Entry 1LOA (X-ray diffraction, 2.20 A resolution); this record covers chains A and B of the 4 polymer chains in the assembly.

== Chain A ==
Molecule: Legume isolectin I (alpha chain)
Organism: Lathyrus ochrus
UniProtKB: P04122 (LECB_LATOC); residues 1-181 here = UniProt positions 1-181
Sequence (181 residues; numbered 1 to 181; the number before each row is that of its first residue):
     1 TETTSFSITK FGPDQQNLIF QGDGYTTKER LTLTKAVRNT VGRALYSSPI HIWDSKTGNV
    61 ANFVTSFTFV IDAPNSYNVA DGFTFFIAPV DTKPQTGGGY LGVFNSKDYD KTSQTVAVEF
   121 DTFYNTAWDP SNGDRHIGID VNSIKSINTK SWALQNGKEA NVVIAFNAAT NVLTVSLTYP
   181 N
Not modelled in the structure: 181
Differences from the reference sequence: conflict Ala153 (Lys in P04122)
Curated features (UniProtKB/Swiss-Prot):
  - binding site (Mn(2+)): Glu119, Asp121, Asp129, His136
  - binding site (Ca(2+)): Asp121, Phe123, Asn125, Asp129
  - natural variant: Gln16 (Q16P: In beta-2), Ser66 (S66A: In beta-2), Ala168 (A168G: In beta-2)
Metal / ion sites: Mn2+: Glu119, Asp121, Asp129, His136; Ca2+: Asp121, Phe123, Asn125, Asp129
Ligand contacts: methyl alpha-D-glucopyranoside (GYP): Ala80, Asp81, Gly98, Gly99, Phe123, Asn125

== Chain B ==
Molecule: Legume isolectin I (beta chain)
Organism: Lathyrus ochrus
UniProtKB: P12306 (LEC1_LATOC); residue numbers follow UniProt; this construct covers 1-52
Sequence (52 residues; row label = number of the first residue in the row):
     1 ETSYTLNEVV PLKEFVPEWV RIGFSATTGA EFAAHEVLSW YFHSELAGTS SS
Not modelled in the structure: 48-52
Differences from the reference sequence: conflict Tyr41 (Phe in P12306)
Ligand contacts: methyl alpha-D-glucopyranoside (GYP): Thr28, Gly29, Ala30, Glu31

== Chain A / chain B interface ==
Contacting residue pairs - 209 pairs, chain A then chain B:
  Thr1(A) with Glu45(B); Leu46(B); Ala47(B), hydrogen bond (backbone-backbone)
  Glu2(A) with Trp19(B); Glu45(B); Leu46(B), hydrogen bond (backbone-backbone)
  Thr3(A) with His43(B); Ser44(B); Glu45(B)
  Thr4(A) with His43(B); Ser44(B), hydrogen bond (backbone-backbone)
  Ser5(A) with Phe42(B); His43(B)
  Phe6(A) with Trp40(B); Tyr41(B); Phe42(B), hydrogen bond (backbone-backbone)
  Ser7(A) with Trp40(B)
  Ile8(A) with Ser39(B); Trp40(B), hydrogen bond (backbone-backbone)
  Thr9(A) with Leu38(B); Ser39(B)
  Phe11(A) with Val37(B); Leu38(B); Ser39(B)
  Ile19(A) with Arg21(B)
  Arg30(A) with Glu36(B), salt bridge; Val37(B); Leu38(B)
  Leu31(A) with Glu36(B); Val37(B), hydrogen bond (backbone-backbone)
  Thr32(A) with Glu36(B)
  Leu33(A) with Phe24(B), hydrophobic; Ala26(B), hydrophobic; His35(B), hydrogen bond (backbone-backbone)
  Thr34(A) with Ala26(B); Thr27(B); Thr28(B); Ala33(B); Ala34(B); His35(B), hydrogen bond (backbone-backbone)
  Lys35(A) with Ala33(B); Ala34(B)
  Ala36(A) with Phe32(B); Ala33(B); Ala34(B)
  Val37(A) with Thr28(B), hydrogen bond (backbone-side chain); Phe32(B)
  Arg38(A) with Thr28(B); Gly29(B); Ala30(B), hydrogen bond (side chain-backbone)
  Asn39(A) with Thr28(B); Gly29(B), hydrogen bond (backbone-backbone)
  Thr40(A) with Thr27(B); Thr28(B), hydrogen bond (backbone-side chain)
  Val41(A) with Ala26(B); Thr27(B)
  Gly42(A) with Ser25(B); Ala26(B), hydrogen bond (backbone-backbone)
  Arg43(A) with Phe24(B); Ser25(B)
  Ala44(A) with Gly23(B); Phe24(B), hydrogen bond (backbone-backbone)
  Leu45(A) with Arg21(B); Ile22(B); Gly23(B)
  Tyr46(A) with Arg21(B); Ile22(B), hydrogen bond (backbone-backbone); Trp40(B)
  Ser47(A) with Arg21(B), hydrogen bond (backbone-side chain)
  Pro49(A) with Trp19(B), hydrophobic; Val20(B)
  Ile50(A) with Trp19(B); Val20(B), hydrogen bond (backbone-backbone); Phe42(B), hydrophobic; Ser44(B)
  His51(A) with Glu18(B); Trp19(B); Leu46(B)
  Ile52(A) with Val16(B), hydrophobic; Pro17(B); Glu18(B), hydrogen bond (backbone-backbone); Val20(B), hydrophobic
  Trp53(A) with Lys13(B); Val16(B), hydrogen bond (side chain-backbone); Pro17(B); Glu18(B), hydrogen bond (backbone-backbone); Leu46(B), hydrophobic
  Asp54(A) with Glu18(B)
  Ser55(A) with Glu18(B), hydrogen bond
  Gly58(A) with Lys13(B), hydrogen bond (backbone-side chain)
  Asn59(A) with Leu46(B)
  Val60(A) with Leu46(B)
  Ala61(A) with Glu45(B); Leu46(B)
  Asn62(A) with Ser44(B); Glu45(B), hydrogen bond (backbone-backbone)
  Phe63(A) with Leu12(B), hydrophobic; Phe42(B), hydrophobic; His43(B); Ser44(B)
  Val64(A) with Tyr41(B); Phe42(B); His43(B), hydrogen bond (backbone-backbone)
  Thr65(A) with Trp40(B), hydrogen bond; Tyr41(B), hydrogen bond (side chain-backbone); Phe42(B)
  Ser66(A) with Trp40(B); Tyr41(B), hydrogen bond (backbone-backbone)
  Phe67(A) with Phe24(B), hydrophobic; Ser39(B)
  Thr68(A) with Val37(B); Leu38(B), hydrogen bond (backbone-backbone); Ser39(B)
  Phe69(A) with Glu36(B)
  Val70(A) with Ala34(B); His35(B); Glu36(B), hydrogen bond (backbone-backbone); Leu38(B), hydrophobic
  Ile71(A) with Ala34(B)
  Asp72(A) with Ala33(B); Ala34(B), hydrogen bond (backbone-backbone)
  Ala73(A) with Ala33(B), hydrophobic
  Pro74(A) with Phe32(B), hydrophobic
  Asn78(A) with Glu31(B); Phe32(B)
  Val79(A) with Phe32(B)
  Ala80(A) with Thr27(B); Thr28(B); Glu31(B); Phe32(B); Ala33(B), hydrogen bond (backbone-backbone); His35(B)
  Asp81(A) with Thr27(B), hydrogen bond (backbone-backbone); Thr28(B); Gly29(B); His35(B)
  Gly82(A) with Ala26(B); Thr27(B), hydrogen bond (backbone-backbone); His35(B), hydrogen bond (backbone-side chain)
  Phe83(A) with Phe24(B), hydrophobic; Ser25(B); Val37(B), hydrophobic
  Thr84(A) with Phe24(B); Ser25(B), hydrogen bond (backbone-backbone)
  Phe85(A) with Ile22(B), hydrophobic; Gly23(B)
  Phe86(A) with Ile22(B); Gly23(B), hydrogen bond (backbone-backbone); Phe24(B)
  Ile87(A) with Val20(B), hydrophobic; Arg21(B)
  Ala88(A) with Val20(B); Arg21(B), hydrogen bond (backbone-backbone)
  Pro89(A) with Pro17(B), hydrophobic
  Val90(A) with Trp19(B); Arg21(B), hydrogen bond (backbone-side chain)
  Gly97(A) with Thr27(B)
  Gly98(A) with Thr27(B), hydrogen bond (backbone-side chain); Thr28(B)
  Leu101(A) with Ser25(B), hydrogen bond (backbone-side chain); Thr27(B)
  Gly102(A) with Thr27(B)
  Val103(A) with Ser25(B)
  Tyr109(A) with Phe15(B)
  Gln114(A) with Phe15(B); Val16(B); Pro17(B)
  Phe123(A) with Glu31(B)
  Ile137(A) with Tyr4(B), hydrophobic; Leu6(B)
  Gly138(A) with Leu6(B)
  Ile139(A) with Glu8(B)
  Val141(A) with Val10(B), hydrophobic
  Ile147(A) with Glu8(B); Val10(B), hydrophobic
  Asn148(A) with Leu6(B); Asn7(B); Glu8(B)
  Lys150(A) with Tyr4(B); Thr5(B)
  Ser151(A) with Tyr4(B)
  Trp152(A) with Tyr4(B)
  Ala153(A) with Tyr4(B), hydrogen bond (backbone-side chain)
  Glu159(A) with Leu38(B)
  Phe166(A) with Val10(B); Leu12(B), hydrophobic
  Thr170(A) with Val9(B)
  Asn171(A) with Val9(B); Val10(B), hydrogen bond (backbone-backbone); Pro11(B)
  Val172(A) with Asn7(B); Glu8(B)
  Leu173(A) with Leu6(B); Asn7(B); Glu8(B), hydrogen bond (backbone-backbone)
  Thr174(A) with Thr5(B); Leu6(B); Asn7(B), hydrogen bond
  Val175(A) with Tyr4(B); Thr5(B); Leu6(B), hydrogen bond (backbone-backbone)
  Ser176(A) with Tyr4(B)
  Leu177(A) with Ser3(B); Tyr4(B), hydrogen bond (backbone-backbone)
  Thr178(A) with Thr2(B); Ser3(B)
  Tyr179(A) with Glu1(B), hydrogen bond (backbone-backbone); Thr2(B), hydrogen bond (backbone-backbone)
  Pro180(A) with Glu1(B)
Interface residues without a listed pair, chain A (105 interface residues in all): Lys10, Leu18, Glu29, Ser48, Val116, Asn142, Thr149, Gln155

== In short ==
Chain A and chain B form an interface of 105 and 46 residues respectively; the contacts include 48 hydrogen
bonds and 1 salt bridge. Among the polar pairs are Arg30(A)-Glu36(B), Val37(A)-Thr28(B) and Arg38(A)-Ala30(B).
Methyl alpha-D-glucopyranoside is bound between chain A and chain B.
Chain A is Legume isolectin I (alpha chain) and chain B is Legume isolectin I (beta chain), both from Lathyrus
ochrus; the structure, Three-dimensional structures of complexes of lathyrus ochrus isolectin I with glucose
and mannose: fine specificity of ..., was determined by X-ray diffraction, deposited together with 1LOB.
